Entry 6UH7 (electron microscopy, 2.87 A resolution); this record covers chains C and D of the 4 polymer chains in the assembly.

# Chain C
Molecule: VP3
From: Enterovirus A71
Notes: EC 3.4.22.29, 3.6.1.15, 3.4.22.28, 2.7.7.48
UniProtKB: A0A0E3SXU7 (A0A0E3SXU7_9ENTO); residues 1-242 here correspond to UniProt positions 324-565 (UniProt number = residue number + 323)
Amino-acid sequence (242 residues; numbered 1 to 242; the number before each row is that of its first residue):
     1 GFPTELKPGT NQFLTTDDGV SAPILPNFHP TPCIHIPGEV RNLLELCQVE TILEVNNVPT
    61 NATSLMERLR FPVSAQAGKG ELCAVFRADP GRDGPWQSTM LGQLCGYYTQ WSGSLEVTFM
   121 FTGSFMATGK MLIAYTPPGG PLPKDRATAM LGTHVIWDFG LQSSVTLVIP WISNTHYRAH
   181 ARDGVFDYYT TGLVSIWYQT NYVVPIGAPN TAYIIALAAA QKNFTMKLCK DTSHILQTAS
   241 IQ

# Chain D
Molecule: VP4
From: Enterovirus A71
Notes: EC 3.4.22.29, 3.6.1.15, 3.4.22.28, 2.7.7.48
UniProtKB: E9RGA0 (E9RGA0_9ENTO); numbering as in UniProt (aligned over 1-69)
Amino-acid sequence (69 residues; numbered 1 to 69; the number before each row is that of its first residue):
     1 MGSQVSTQRS GSHENSNSAT EGSTINYTTI NYYKDSYAAT AGKQSLKQDP DKFANPVKDI
    61 FTEMAAPLK
Unresolved in the structure: 1-11

# Chain C / chain D interface
Residue-residue contacts (42; chain C residue first):
  Asp18(C) - Thr40(D)
  Asp18(C) - Ala41(D)  hydrogen bond (side chain-backbone)
  Asp18(C) - Gly42(D)
  Gly19(C) - Thr40(D)
  Val20(C) - Ile30(D)
  Val20(C) - Asn31(D)
  Val20(C) - Tyr32(D)  hydrophobic
  Val20(C) - Tyr33(D)  hydrophobic
  Val20(C) - Ala38(D)
  Ser21(C) - Tyr33(D)
  Ser21(C) - Ala38(D)
  Ala22(C) - Tyr33(D)
  Pro23(C) - Tyr33(D)
  Pro23(C) - Asp35(D)
  Pro23(C) - Tyr37(D)
  Leu25(C) - Asp35(D)
  Leu25(C) - Tyr37(D)  hydrogen bond (backbone-side chain)
  Pro26(C) - Lys34(D)
  Pro26(C) - Asp35(D)
  Asn27(C) - Asn15(D)  hydrogen bond
  Asn27(C) - Lys34(D)
  Asn27(C) - Asp35(D)  hydrogen bond (backbone-side chain)
  Phe28(C) - Asn17(D)  hydrogen bond (backbone-side chain)
  His29(C) - Asn17(D)
  Pro30(C) - Asn17(D)
  Pro30(C) - Ser18(D)
  Gly38(C) - Phe53(D)
  Glu39(C) - Lys52(D)  hydrogen bond (backbone-side chain)
  Arg41(C) - Ile25(D)
  Arg41(C) - Ser45(D)
  Arg41(C) - Lys47(D)
  Asn42(C) - Gln48(D)
  Leu44(C) - Gln48(D)
  Glu45(C) - Gln48(D)
  Glu45(C) - Asp49(D)  hydrogen bond (side chain-backbone)
  Glu45(C) - Phe53(D)
  Gln48(C) - Pro50(D)
  Gln48(C) - Ala54(D)
  Val49(C) - Phe53(D)  hydrophobic
  Leu161(C) - Leu68(D)
  Gln162(C) - Pro67(D)
  Gln162(C) - Leu68(D)
Other interface residues (no listed pair), chain C (25 interface residues in all): Ile24, Val40, Lys222
Other interface residues (no listed pair), chain D (28 interface residues in all): Ser16, Ala39, Ala66

# In short
Chain C and chain D form an interface of 25 and 28 residues respectively; the contacts include 7 hydrogen
bonds. Polar contacts include Asp18(C)-Ala41(D), Leu25(C)-Tyr37(D) and Asn27(C)-Asn15(D).
Here chain C is VP3 and chain D is VP4, both from Enterovirus A71. Entry 6UH7 (EV-A71 strain 11316 complexed
with MADAL compound 30) was determined by electron microscopy, deposited together with 6UH1 and 6UH6.
